Entry 6F4E (X-ray diffraction, 2.40 A resolution); this record covers chain A.

== Chain A ==
Molecule: Catalytic domain of botulinum neurotoxin X
From: Clostridium botulinum
Amino-acid sequence (459 residues; numbered -19 to 439; the number before each row is that of its first residue; numbers below 1 keep their minus sign (Met-19 is residue -19)):
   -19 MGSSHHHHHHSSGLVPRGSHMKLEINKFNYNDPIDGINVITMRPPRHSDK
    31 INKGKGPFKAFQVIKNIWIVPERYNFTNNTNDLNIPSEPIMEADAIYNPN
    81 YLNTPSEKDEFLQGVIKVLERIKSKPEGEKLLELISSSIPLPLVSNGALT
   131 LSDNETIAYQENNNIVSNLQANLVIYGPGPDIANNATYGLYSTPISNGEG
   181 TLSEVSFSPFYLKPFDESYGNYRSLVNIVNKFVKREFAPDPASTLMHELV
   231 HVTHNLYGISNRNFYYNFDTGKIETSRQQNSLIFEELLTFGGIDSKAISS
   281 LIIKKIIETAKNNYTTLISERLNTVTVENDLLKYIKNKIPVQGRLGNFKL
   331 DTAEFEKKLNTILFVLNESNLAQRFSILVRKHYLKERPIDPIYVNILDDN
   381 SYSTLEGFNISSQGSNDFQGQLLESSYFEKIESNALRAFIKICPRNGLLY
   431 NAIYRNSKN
Not modelled in the structure: -19 to 0, 67-71, 424-439
What the authors report for this chain:
  - conformationally variable residues (order/disorder transition): Glu266, Ile411 to Lys421
  - catalytic residues: Arg360 (by similarity / conservation)

== Summary ==
From the paper: the catalytic residue Arg360; conformational variability at Glu266 and Ile411.
Chain A is Catalytic domain of botulinum neurotoxin X (Clostridium botulinum); the structure, Crystal
structure of the zinc-free catalytic domain of botulinum neurotoxin X, was determined by X-ray diffraction
together with 6F47 from the same study.
